Entry 8EA4 (electron microscopy, 3.00 A resolution); this record covers chains W and 3 of the 31 polymer chains in the assembly.

[Chain W]
Molecule: TnsB
From: Scytonema hofmannii
Amino-acid sequence (584 residues; row label = number of the first residue in the row):
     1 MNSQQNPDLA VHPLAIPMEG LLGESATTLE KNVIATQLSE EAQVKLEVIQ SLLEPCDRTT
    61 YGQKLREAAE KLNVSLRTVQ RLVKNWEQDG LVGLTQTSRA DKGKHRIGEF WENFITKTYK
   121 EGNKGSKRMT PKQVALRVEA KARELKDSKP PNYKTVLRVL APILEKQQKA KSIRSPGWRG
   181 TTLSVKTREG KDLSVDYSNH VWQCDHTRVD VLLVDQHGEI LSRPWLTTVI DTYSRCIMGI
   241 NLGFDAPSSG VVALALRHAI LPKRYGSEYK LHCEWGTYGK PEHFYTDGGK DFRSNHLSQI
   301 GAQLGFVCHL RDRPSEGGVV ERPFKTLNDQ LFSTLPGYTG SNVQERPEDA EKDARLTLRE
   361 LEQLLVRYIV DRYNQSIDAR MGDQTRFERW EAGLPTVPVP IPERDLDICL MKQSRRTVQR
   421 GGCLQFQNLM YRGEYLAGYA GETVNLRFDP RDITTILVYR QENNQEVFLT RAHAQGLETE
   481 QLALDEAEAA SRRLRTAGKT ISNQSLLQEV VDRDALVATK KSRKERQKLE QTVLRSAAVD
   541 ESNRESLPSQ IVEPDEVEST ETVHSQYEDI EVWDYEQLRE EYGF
Not modelled in the structure: 1-28, 543-584
Bound ions: Mg2+: Asp205, Asp287 (shared with DT55(3) of chain 3)
From the paper describing this entry:
  - mutagenesis - Y439A: decreased catalytic activity with TnsC
  - mutagenesis - R432A: unchanged catalytic activity with TnsC
  - mutagenesis - R432A: unchanged catalytic activity (ATP hydrolysis)

[Chain 3]
Molecule: Non-target_R
Sequence (71 nucleotides; each row starts with the number of its first residue; numbers below 1 keep their minus sign (DG-15 is residue -15)):
   -15 GCGTGCTGAC TGGTTCTCTT CAGTATTAAT AAGGCCACTC AATTTGCATC TATATAGATG
    45 CGCATCTATA T
Not modelled in the structure: -15 to -10, 0-16
Bound ions: Mg2+: DT55 (shared with Asp205(W), Asp287(W) of chain W)

[How chain W and chain 3 interact]
Residue-residue contacts (21; chain W residue first):
  Asp287(W) - DT55(3)  phosphate contact
  Gly288(W) - DA54(3)  phosphate contact
  Gly288(W) - DT55(3)  sugar contact
  Gly289(W) - DT55(3)  sugar contact
  Lys290(W) - DT53(3)  hydrogen bond to the base
  Lys290(W) - DA54(3)  sugar contact
  Arg293(W) - DA54(3)  sugar contact
  Arg416(W) - DG46(3)  salt bridge to the phosphate
  Arg416(W) - DC47(3)  salt bridge to the phosphate
  Thr417(W) - DC45(3)  hydrogen bond to the phosphate
  Thr417(W) - DG46(3)  hydrogen bond to the phosphate
  Gln419(W) - DG46(3)  hydrogen bond to the phosphate
  Gln425(W) - DG46(3)  phosphate contact
  Gln425(W) - DC47(3)  phosphate contact
  Phe426(W) - DC47(3)  hydrogen bond to the phosphate
  Gln427(W) - DC47(3)  phosphate contact
  Asn428(W) - DC47(3)  phosphate contact
  Asn428(W) - DA48(3)  hydrogen bond to the phosphate
  Arg495(W) - DC47(3)  hydrogen bond to the phosphate
  Arg495(W) - DA48(3)  salt bridge to the phosphate
  Ile501(W) - DA48(3)  phosphate contact
Also at the interface, not in a pair above, chain W (16 interface residues in all): Asp205, Leu429

[In short]
16 residues of chain W face 7 of chain 3 across their interface, with 7 hydrogen bonds and 3 salt bridges.
Among the polar pairs are Lys290(W)-DT53(3), Thr417(W)-DC45(3) and Thr417(W)-DG46(3). The paper reports that
Y439A of chain W reduces catalytic activity with TnsC; R432A of chain W leaves catalytic activity with TnsC
unchanged.
Here chain W is TnsB (Scytonema hofmannii) and chain 3 is Non-target_R. Entry 8EA4 (V-K CAST Transpososome
from Scytonema hofmanni, minor configuration) was determined by electron microscopy, deposited together with
8EA3 and 7SVU.
